Entry 4ASS (X-ray diffraction, 7.00 A resolution (low resolution: residue-level contacts below are approximate; hydrogen-bond / salt-bridge calls are withheld)); this record covers chains G and Y of the 11 polymer chains in the assembly.

# Chain G
Name: Tubr from bacillus thuringiensis pbtoxis
Organism: Bacillus thuringiensis
UniProt: Q8KNP2 (Q8KNP2_BACTI); numbering as in UniProt (aligned over 1-104)
Sequence (104 residues; numbered 1 to 104; the number before each row is that of its first residue):
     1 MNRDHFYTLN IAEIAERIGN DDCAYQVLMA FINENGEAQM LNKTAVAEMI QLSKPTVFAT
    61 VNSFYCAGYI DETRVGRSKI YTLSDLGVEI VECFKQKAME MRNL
Not modelled in the structure: 1-5, 99-104
Modified positions: Mse1, Mse99, Mse101 (selenomethionine); Mse29, Mse40, Mse49 (selenomethionine; parent Met)

# Chain Y
Molecule: Tubc from bacillus thuringiensis pbtoxis 26 bp
Notes: fragment: sense strand
Sequence (26 nucleotides; numbered 1 to 26; the number before each row is that of its first residue):
     1 CTTTAAGTTT AACTTTCAGT TTACAT

# Chain G / chain Y interface
Contacting residue pairs (14; chain G residue first):
  Asn42(G) with DA12(Y)
  Lys43(G) with DC13(Y)
  Thr44(G) with DA11(Y); DA12(Y)
  Ser53(G) with DT14(Y)
  Lys54(G) with DA12(Y); DC13(Y); DT14(Y)
  Pro55(G) with DT14(Y); DT15(Y)
  Thr56(G) with DT14(Y)
  Phe58(G) with DA12(Y); DC13(Y); DT14(Y)
Other interface residues (no listed pair), chain G (9 interface residues in all): Ala45

# Summary
9 residues of chain G face 5 of chain Y across their interface.
Here chain G is Tubr from bacillus thuringiensis pbtoxis (Bacillus thuringiensis) and chain Y is Tubc from
bacillus thuringiensis pbtoxis 26 bp. Entry 4ASS (TubR bound to tubC - 26 bp - from Bacillus thuringiensis
serovar israelensis pBtoxis) was determined by X-ray diffraction, deposited together with 4ASN and 4ASO.
